Entry 9JYZ (electron microscopy, 2.70 A resolution); this record covers chains d and p of the 66 polymer chains in the assembly.

Chain d:
Protein: Tail tubular protein gp11
Source organism: Escherichia phage T7
UniProtKB: P03746 (TUBE1_BPT7); residues 1-196 here = UniProt positions 1-196
Sequence (196 residues; row label = number of the first residue in the row):
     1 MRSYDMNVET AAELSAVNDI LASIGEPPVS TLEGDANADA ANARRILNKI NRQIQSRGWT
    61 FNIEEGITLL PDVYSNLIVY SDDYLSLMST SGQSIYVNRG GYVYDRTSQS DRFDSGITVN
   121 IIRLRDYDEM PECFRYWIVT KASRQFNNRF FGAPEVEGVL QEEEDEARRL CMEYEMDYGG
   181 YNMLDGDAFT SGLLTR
Disordered / not traced: 1

Chain p:
Protein: Portal protein
Source organism: Escherichia phage T7
UniProtKB: P03728 (PORTL_BPT7); residues 1-536 here = UniProt positions 1-536
Sequence (536 residues; each row starts with the number of its first residue):
     1 MAEKRTGLAE DGAKSVYERL KNDRAPYETR AQNCAQYTIP SLFPKDSDNA STDYQTPWQA
    61 VGARGLNNLA SKLMLALFPM QTWMRLTISE YEAKQLLSDP DGLAKVDEGL SMVERIIMNY
   121 IESNSYRVTL FEALKQLVVA GNVLLYLPEP EGSNYNPMKL YRLSSYVVQR DAFGNVLQMV
   181 TRDQIAFGAL PEDIRKAVEG QGGEKKADET IDVYTHIYLD EDSGEYLRYE EVEGMEVQGS
   241 DGTYPKEACP YIPIRMVRLD GESYGRSYIE EYLGDLRSLE NLQEAIVKMS MISSKVIGLV
   301 NPAGITQPRR LTKAQTGDFV TGRPEDISFL QLEKQADFTV AKAVSDAIEA RLSFAFMLNS
   361 AVQRTGERVT AEEIRYVASE LEDTLGGVYS ILSQELQLPL VRVLLKQLQA TQQIPELPKE
   421 AVEPTISTGL EAIGRGQDLD KLERCVTAWA ALAPMRDDPD INLAMIKLRI ANAIGIDTSG
   481 ILLTEEQKQQ KMAQQSMQMG MDNGAAALAQ GMAAQATASP EAMAAAADSV GLQPGI
Disordered / not traced: 1-4, 428-433

Interface between chain d and chain p:
Pairs across the interface - 30 pairs, chain d then chain p:
  Gly-58(d) / Arg-309(p)  hydrogen bond (backbone-side chain)
  Trp-59(d) / Gln-307(p)
  Thr-60(d) / Arg-309(p)
  Ile-63(d) / Arg-309(p)
  Glu-65(d) / Lys-313(p)
  Arg-168(d) / Pro-302(p)  hydrogen bond (side chain-backbone)
  Arg-168(d) / Ala-303(p)
  Arg-168(d) / Gly-304(p)  hydrogen bond (side chain-backbone)
  Arg-168(d) / Ile-305(p)
  Arg-169(d) / Pro-302(p)
  Met-172(d) / Pro-302(p)
  Met-172(d) / Gln-307(p)
  Glu-175(d) / Gln-307(p)
  Glu-175(d) / Arg-309(p)  salt bridge
  Met-176(d) / Val-300(p)  hydrophobic
  Met-176(d) / Gln-307(p)
  Met-176(d) / Pro-308(p)
  Tyr-181(d) / Pro-308(p)  hydrophobic
  Tyr-181(d) / Arg-309(p)
  Tyr-181(d) / Thr-312(p)
  Tyr-181(d) / Lys-313(p)
  Asn-182(d) / Thr-312(p)
  Met-183(d) / Gly-298(p)
  Met-183(d) / Phe-329(p)  hydrophobic
  Asp-187(d) / Thr-312(p)
  Ala-188(d) / Thr-312(p)  hydrogen bond (backbone-backbone)
  Ala-188(d) / Lys-313(p)
  Ala-188(d) / Ala-314(p)
  Ala-188(d) / Gln-315(p)
  Phe-189(d) / Thr-316(p)
Other interface residues (no listed pair), chain d (19 interface residues in all): Arg-57, Glu-173, Gly-186
Other interface residues (no listed pair), chain p (19 interface residues in all): Val-296, Thr-306, Arg-310, Leu-311

Summary:
Chain d and chain p each contribute 19 residues to their interface; the contacts include 4 hydrogen bonds and
1 salt bridge. Polar contacts include Glu-175(d)/Arg-309(p), Gly-58(d)/Arg-309(p) and Arg-168(d)/Pro-302(p).
Here chain d is Tail tubular protein gp11 and chain p is Portal protein, both from Escherichia phage T7. Entry
9JYZ (portal-tail complex of mature T7) was determined by electron microscopy, deposited together with 9JYY
and 9JZ0.
